PDB entry 7E4S | X-ray diffraction, 2.79 A resolution | chains A and B of the 6 polymer chains in the assembly

[Chain A (and B)]
Name: 5-dehydro-4-deoxy-D-glucuronate isomerase
Organism: Lactobacillus rhamnosus
Notes: EC 5.3.1.17; chain B of this document is another copy of the same molecule, construct and numbering; everything in this record applies to it too
Reference sequence: A0A508YKK7 (A0A508YKK7_LACRH); residue numbers follow UniProt; this construct covers 1-281
Chain sequence (289 residues; numbered 1 to 289; the number before each row is that of its first residue):
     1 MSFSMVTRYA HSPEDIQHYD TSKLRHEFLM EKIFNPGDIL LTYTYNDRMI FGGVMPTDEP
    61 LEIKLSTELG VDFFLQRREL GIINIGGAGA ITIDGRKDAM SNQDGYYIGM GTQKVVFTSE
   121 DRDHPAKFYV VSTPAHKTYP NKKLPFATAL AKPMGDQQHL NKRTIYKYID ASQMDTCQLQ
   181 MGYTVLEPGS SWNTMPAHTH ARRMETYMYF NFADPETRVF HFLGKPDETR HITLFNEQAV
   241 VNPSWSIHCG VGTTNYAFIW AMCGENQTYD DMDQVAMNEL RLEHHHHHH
Unresolved in the structure: 1, 281-289
Differences from the reference sequence: expression tag (282-289)
Ion coordination: Zn2+: H200, E205, H248
What the authors report for this chain:
  - binding site for the ligand EPE: T184, T194, R203, E205, W260, M262, Y269
  - conformationally variable residues (order/disorder transition): T194 to R203
  - Zn2+ coordination: H198, H200, E205, H248
  - mutagenesis - T194A, H200A, R203A, Y207F, M262A, Y269F: abolished catalytic activity

[How chain A and chain B interact]
Contacting residue pairs (73):
  Y9(A) with S12(B); P13(B); W245(B)
  A10(A) with A10(B), hydrophobic; H11(B); S12(B), hydrogen bond (backbone-backbone)
  H11(A) with A10(B); S12(B); D15(B), salt bridge
  S12(A) with Y9(B); A10(B), hydrogen bond (backbone-backbone); H11(B)
  P13(A) with Y9(B)
  E14(A) with K23(B), salt bridge
  D15(A) with H11(B), salt bridge; D15(B); Y19(B)
  Y19(A) with D15(B), hydrogen bond
  K23(A) with E14(B), salt bridge
  Y43(A) with E265(B), hydrogen bond
  Y45(A) with A201(B), hydrogen bond (side chain-backbone); S244(B)
  D47(A) with R48(B), salt bridge
  R48(A) with D47(B), salt bridge; A201(B); R202(B); R203(B); S244(B), hydrogen bond
  T67(A) with R202(B); D271(B)
  E68(A) with R202(B), hydrogen bond (backbone-side chain)
  L69(A) with R202(B); N266(B), hydrogen bond (backbone-side chain)
  G70(A) with N266(B), hydrogen bond (backbone-side chain); T268(B), hydrogen bond (backbone-side chain); D271(B)
  R77(A) with C177(B), hydrogen bond (side chain-backbone); E265(B), hydrogen bond (side chain-backbone); N266(B); Q267(B)
  R78(A) with E265(B), salt bridge
  P134(A) with H136(B)
  A135(A) with H136(B)
  H136(A) with P134(B); A135(B); H136(B), hydrogen bond (side chain-backbone); K137(B); C177(B); Q178(B)
  K137(A) with H136(B)
  C177(A) with R77(B), hydrogen bond (backbone-side chain); H136(B)
  Q178(A) with H136(B)
  A201(A) with Y45(B), hydrogen bond (backbone-side chain); R48(B), hydrogen bond (backbone-side chain)
  R202(A) with R48(B); E68(B), hydrogen bond (side chain-backbone); L69(B)
  R203(A) with R48(B)
  S244(A) with Y45(B); R48(B), hydrogen bond
  W245(A) with Y9(B)
  E265(A) with Y43(B), hydrogen bond; L69(B); R77(B), hydrogen bond (backbone-side chain); R78(B), salt bridge
  N266(A) with L69(B); G70(B); R77(B)
  Q267(A) with R77(B)
  T268(A) with G70(B), hydrogen bond (side chain-backbone)
  D271(A) with T67(B); G70(B)
Other interface residues (no listed pair), chain A (39 interface residues in all): V71, T176, M204, G264
Other interface residues (no listed pair), chain B (38 interface residues in all): E27, V71, G264

[Summary]
Chain A and chain B form an interface of 39 and 38 residues respectively; the contacts include 21 hydrogen
bonds and 8 salt bridges. Polar pairs include H11(A)-D15(B), E14(A)-K23(B) and D47(A)-R48(B). The paper
reports a binding site for the ligand EPE at T184(A), T194(A) and R203(A) among others; T194A, H200A and R203A
of chain A, among others, abolish catalytic activity; 6 substitutions were tested in all.
Chain A and chain B are both 5-dehydro-4-deoxy-D-glucuronate isomerase (Lactobacillus rhamnosus); the
structure, Crystal structure of Lactobacillus rhamnosus 4-deoxy-L-threo-5-hexosulose-uronate ketol-isomerase
KduI complexed with HEPES, was determined by X-ray diffraction, deposited together with 7YRS, 7YE3 and 7VGK.
